Entry 7LJ3 (electron microscopy, 2.90 A resolution); this record covers chains 0 and A of the 12 polymer chains in the assembly.

# Chain 0
Name: Tegument protein pp150
Organism: Human cytomegalovirus (strain AD169)
UniProtKB: P08318 (PP150_HCMVA); numbering as in UniProt (aligned over 1-285)
Sequence (285 residues; numbered 1 to 285; the number before each row is that of its first residue):
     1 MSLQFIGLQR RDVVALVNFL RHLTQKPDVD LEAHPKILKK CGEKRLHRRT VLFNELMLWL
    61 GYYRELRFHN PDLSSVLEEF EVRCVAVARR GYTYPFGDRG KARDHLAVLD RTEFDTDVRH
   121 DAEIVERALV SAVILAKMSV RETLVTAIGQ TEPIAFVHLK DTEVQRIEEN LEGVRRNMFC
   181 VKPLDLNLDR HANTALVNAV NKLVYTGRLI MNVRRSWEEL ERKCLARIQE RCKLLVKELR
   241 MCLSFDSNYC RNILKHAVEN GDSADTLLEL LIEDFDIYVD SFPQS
From the paper describing this entry:
  - binding site for the 75-nt RNA strand (chain A): Arg-11
  - binding site for the 75-nt RNA strand: Gln-9 to Glu-43

# Chain A
Molecule: 75-nt RNA strand
Organism: Homo sapiens
Sequence (75 nucleotides; each row starts with the number of its first residue):
     1 UCCCUGGUGG UCUAGUGGUU AGGAUUCGGC GCUCUCACCG CCGCGGCCCG GGUUCGAUUC
    61 CCGGUCAGGG AACCA
Sequence notes: variant U19 (Unk in M31637)

# Interface between chain 0 and chain A
Contacting residue pairs (13):
  Gln-9(0) with U35(A), base contact
  Arg-11(0) with U35(A), hydrogen bond to the base; C36(A), hydrogen bond to the sugar; A37(A), hydrogen bond to the base
  Asp-12(0) with U35(A), hydrogen bond to the sugar
  Asn-18(0) with U26(A), hydrogen bond to the phosphate; C27(A), phosphate contact
  His-22(0) with U26(A), sugar contact
  Lys-26(0) with C27(A), phosphate contact; G28(A), salt bridge to the phosphate
  Lys-36(0) with G29(A), salt bridge to the phosphate
  Lys-40(0) with C36(A), salt bridge to the phosphate
  Arg-45(0) with C34(A), base contact
Interface residues without a listed pair, chain A (10 interface residues in all): C30, G31

# Overview
9 residues of chain 0 face 10 of chain A across their interface, with 5 hydrogen bonds and 3 salt bridges.
Among the polar pairs are Arg-11(0)/U35(A), Arg-11(0)/A37(A) and Arg-11(0)/C36(A). From the paper: a binding
site for the 75-nt RNA strand (chain A) at Arg-11(0); a binding site for the 75-nt RNA strand at Gln-9(0).
Chain 0 is Tegument protein pp150 (Human cytomegalovirus (strain AD169)) and chain A is a 75-nt RNA strand
(Homo sapiens); the structure, Structure of human transfer RNA visualized in the cytomegalovirus, a DNA virus,
was determined by electron microscopy, deposited together with 7LIV.
